1AYV - chain A; structure by X-ray diffraction, 2.30 A resolution.

Chain A:
Protein: Cathepsin K
Organism: Homo sapiens
Notes: EC 3.4.22.38
UniProtKB: P43235 (CATK_HUMAN); residues 1-215 here correspond to UniProt positions 115-329 (UniProt number = residue number + 114)
Amino-acid sequence (215 residues; numbered 1 to 215; the number before each row is that of its first residue):
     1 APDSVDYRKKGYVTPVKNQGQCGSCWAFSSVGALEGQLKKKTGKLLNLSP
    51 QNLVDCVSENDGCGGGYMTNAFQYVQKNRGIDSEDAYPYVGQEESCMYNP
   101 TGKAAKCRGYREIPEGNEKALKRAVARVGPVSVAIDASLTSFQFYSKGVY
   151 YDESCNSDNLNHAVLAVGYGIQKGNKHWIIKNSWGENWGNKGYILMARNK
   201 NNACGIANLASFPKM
Disulfide bonds: Cys22-Cys63, Cys56-Cys96, Cys155-Cys204
Glycans and other covalent adducts: compound IN6 linked to Cys25
Ligand contacts: IN6 (N-[2-[1-(N-benzyloxycarbonylamino)-3-methylbutyl]thiazol-4-ylcarbonyl]-n'-(benzyloxycarbonyl-L-leucinyl)hydrazide): Asn18, Gln19, Gly20, Gln21, Cys22, Gly23, Ser24, Trp26, Asp61, Gly64, Gly65, Gly66, Tyr67, Met68, Ala134, Leu160, Asn161, His162, Ala163, Trp184, Leu209
What the authors report for this chain:
  - binding site for IN6: Cys25

Summary:
Compound IN6 is covalently linked to Cys25. From the paper: a binding site for IN6 at Cys25.
Chain A is Cathepsin K (Homo sapiens); the structure, Crystal structure of cysteine protease human cathepsin K
in complex with a covalent thiazolhydrazide inhibitor, was determined by X-ray diffraction (same publication
as 1AYU and 1AYW).
